PDB entry 4OBJ | X-ray diffraction, 1.75 A resolution | chains A and C of the 3 polymer chains in the assembly

Chain A:
Molecule: HIV-1 Protease
Source organism: Human immunodeficiency virus type 1
Notes: EC 3.4.23.16
UniProt: P03369 (POL_HV1A2); residues 1-99 here correspond to UniProt positions 491-589 (UniProt number = residue number + 490)
Sequence (99 residues; each row starts with the number of its first residue):
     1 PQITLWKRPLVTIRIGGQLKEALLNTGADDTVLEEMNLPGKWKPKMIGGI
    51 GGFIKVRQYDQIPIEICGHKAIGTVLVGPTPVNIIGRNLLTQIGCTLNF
Differences from the reference sequence: engineered mutation Lys7 (Gln497 in P03369), Asn25 (Asp515 in P03369), Ile64 (Val554 in P03369)
Curated features (UniProtKB/Swiss-Prot):
  - region (Dimerization of protease): Pro1 to Leu5, Gly49 to Lys55, Asn88 to Phe99
  - site: Phe99 (Cleavage)
Reported in the primary citation:
  - mutagenesis - D25N: abolished catalytic activity (citing earlier work)

Chain C:
Molecule: p1-p6 peptide
UniProt: P03349 (GAG_HV1A2); residues 1-10 here correspond to UniProt positions 446-455 (UniProt number = residue number + 445)
Sequence (10 residues; row label = number of the first residue in the row):
     1 RPGNFLQNRP
Differences from the reference sequence: engineered mutation Asn8 (Ser453 in P03349)
Curated features (UniProtKB/Swiss-Prot):
  - site: Phe5, Leu6 (Cleavage)

Interface between chain A and chain C:
Contacting residue pairs (24):
  Arg8(A) - Pro2(C)  hydrogen bond (side chain-backbone)
  Arg8(A) - Gly3(C)
  Arg8(A) - Phe5(C)
  Leu23(A) - Phe5(C)  hydrophobic
  Asn25(A) - Phe5(C)  hydrogen bond (side chain-backbone)
  Gly27(A) - Leu6(C)
  Gly27(A) - Gln7(C)  hydrogen bond (backbone-backbone)
  Ala28(A) - Gln7(C)
  Asp29(A) - Gln7(C)  hydrogen bond (backbone-side chain)
  Asp29(A) - Asn8(C)
  Asp29(A) - Arg9(C)  salt bridge
  Asp30(A) - Gln7(C)  hydrogen bond (backbone-side chain)
  Asp30(A) - Arg9(C)
  Met46(A) - Pro10(C)
  Ile47(A) - Gln7(C)
  Ile47(A) - Asn8(C)
  Gly48(A) - Gln7(C)
  Gly48(A) - Asn8(C)  hydrogen bond (backbone-backbone)
  Gly49(A) - Leu6(C)
  Ile50(A) - Asn4(C)
  Pro81(A) - Phe5(C)  hydrophobic
  Val82(A) - Phe5(C)  hydrophobic
  Ile84(A) - Phe5(C)  hydrophobic
  Arg87(A) - Arg9(C)
Other interface residues (no listed pair), chain A (17 interface residues in all): Val32
From the paper, about this interface:
  - interface residues, chain A: Gly27(A), Gly48(A)

In short:
The interface between chain A and chain C involves 17 residues on one side and 9 on the other; the contacts
include 6 hydrogen bonds and 1 salt bridge. Polar pairs include Asp29(A)-Arg9(C), Arg8(A)-Pro2(C) and
Asn25(A)-Phe5(C). From the paper: D25N of chain A abolishes catalytic activity; interface residues Gly27(A)
and Gly48(A).
Here chain A is HIV-1 Protease (Human immunodeficiency virus type 1) and chain C is p1-p6 peptide. Entry 4OBJ
(Crystal Structure of Inactive HIV-1 Protease in Complex with the p1-p6 substrate variant (S451N)) was
determined by X-ray diffraction together with 4OBD, 4OBF, 4OBG, 4OBH and 4OBK from the same study.
